Entry 9D4U (electron microscopy, 3.55 A resolution); this record covers chains C and D of the 11 polymer chains in the assembly.

Chain C:
Name: Proteasome subunit alpha type-3
Organism: Saccharomyces cerevisiae
Reference sequence: P23638 (PSA3_YEAST); numbering as in UniProt (aligned over 1-258)
Sequence (258 residues; row label = number of the first residue in the row):
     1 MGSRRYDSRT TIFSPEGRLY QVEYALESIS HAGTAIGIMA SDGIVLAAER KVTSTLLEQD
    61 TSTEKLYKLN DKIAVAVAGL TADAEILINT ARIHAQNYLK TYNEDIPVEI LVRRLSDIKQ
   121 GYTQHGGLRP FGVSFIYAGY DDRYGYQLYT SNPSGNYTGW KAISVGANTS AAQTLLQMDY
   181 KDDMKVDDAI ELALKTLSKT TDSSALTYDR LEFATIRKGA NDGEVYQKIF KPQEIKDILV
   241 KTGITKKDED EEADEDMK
Not modelled in the structure: 1-15, 246-258
Swiss-Prot annotation at these positions:
  - cross-link (Glycyl lysine isopeptide (Lys-Gly)): Lys-100 (interchain with G-Cter in ubiquitin), Lys-199 (interchain with G-Cter in ubiquitin), Lys-231 (interchain with G-Cter in ubiquitin)

Chain D:
Name: Proteasome subunit alpha type-4
Organism: Saccharomyces cerevisiae
Reference sequence: P40303 (PSA4_YEAST); numbering as in UniProt (aligned over 1-254)
Sequence (254 residues; numbered 1 to 254; the number before each row is that of its first residue):
     1 MSGYDRALSI FSPDGHIFQV EYALEAVKRG TCAVGVKGKN CVVLGCERRS TLKLQDTRIT
    61 PSKVSKIDSH VVLSFSGLNA DSRILIEKAR VEAQSHRLTL EDPVTVEYLT RYVAGVQQRY
   121 TQSGGVRPFG VSTLIAGFDP RDDEPKLYQT EPSGIYSSWS AQTIGRNSKT VREFLEKNYD
   181 RKEPPATVEE CVKLTVRSLL EVVQTGAKNI EITVVKPDSD IVALSSEEIN QYVTQIEQEK
   241 QEQQEQDKKK KSNH
Not modelled in the structure: 1-19, 247-254
Swiss-Prot annotation at these positions:
  - modified residue: Thr-60 (Phosphothreonine)

How chain C and chain D interact:
Residue-residue contacts (35):
  Glu-16(C) with Tyr-22(D); Glu-25(D); Arg-29(D), hydrogen bond (backbone-side chain)
  Gly-17(C) with Tyr-22(D), hydrogen bond (backbone-backbone); Glu-25(D); Ala-26(D); Arg-29(D)
  Arg-18(C) with Arg-29(D)
  Leu-19(C) with Arg-127(D)
  Asp-117(C) with Ile-84(D)
  Gln-120(C) with Ala-80(D); Asp-81(D), hydrogen bond; Ile-84(D)
  Thr-123(C) with Arg-127(D), hydrogen bond (backbone-side chain)
  Gln-124(C) with Tyr-120(D); Val-126(D); Arg-127(D), hydrogen bond (side chain-backbone); Phe-129(D)
  His-125(C) with Val-126(D)
  Leu-148(C) with Ile-59(D)
  Tyr-149(C) with Ile-59(D)
  Ser-154(C) with Ala-80(D)
  Tyr-157(C) with Arg-83(D), hydrogen bond (backbone-side chain)
  Gly-159(C) with Gln-55(D); Asp-56(D); Ile-59(D), hydrogen bond (backbone-backbone)
  Trp-160(C) with Leu-54(D); Gln-55(D)
  Lys-161(C) with Leu-54(D), hydrogen bond (backbone-backbone); Asp-56(D)
  Ala-162(C) with Leu-54(D)
  Gln-173(C) with Leu-54(D)
  Leu-176(C) with Leu-54(D), hydrophobic
  Gln-177(C) with Leu-54(D)
  Tyr-180(C) with Leu-54(D), hydrophobic
Interface residues without a listed pair, chain C (25 interface residues in all): Gln-147, Gly-155, Asn-156, Thr-158
Interface residues without a listed pair, chain D (22 interface residues in all): Leu-52, Lys-53, Thr-60, Leu-78, Glu-87, Pro-128

In short:
Chain C and chain D form an interface of 25 and 22 residues respectively; the contacts include 8 hydrogen
bonds. Among the polar pairs are Glu-16(C)/Arg-29(D), Gln-120(C)/Asp-81(D) and Thr-123(C)/Arg-127(D).
Chain C is Proteasome subunit alpha type-3 and chain D is Proteasome subunit alpha type-4, both from
Saccharomyces cerevisiae; the structure, Core particle assembly intermediate Capless 13S purified from
Saccharomyces cerevisiae, was determined by electron microscopy.
